Entry 9BIF (X-ray diffraction, 3.09 A resolution); this record covers chains A and C of the 6 polymer chains in the assembly.

== Chain A ==
Molecule: Outer surface protein C
Source organism: Borreliella burgdorferi B31
UniProtKB: Q07337 (OSPC_BORBU); numbering as in UniProt (aligned over 38-201)
Amino-acid sequence (164 residues; each row starts with the number of its first residue):
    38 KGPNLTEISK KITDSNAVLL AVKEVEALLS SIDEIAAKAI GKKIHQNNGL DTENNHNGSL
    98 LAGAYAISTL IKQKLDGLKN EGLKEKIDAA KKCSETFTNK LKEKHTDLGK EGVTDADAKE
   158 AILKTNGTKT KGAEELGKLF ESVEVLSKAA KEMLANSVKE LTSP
Not modelled in the structure: 38-44, 200-201
Metal / ion sites: praseodymium ion: Glu-189 (shared with 2 residues of chain D)
UniProt features mapped onto this chain:
  - natural variant: Asp-51 (D51E: In strain: 2591), Leu-56 (L56V: In strain: 2591), Ala-64 to Ser-67 (sequence variant, change not given here; In strain: 2591), Ile-72 to His-93 (sequence variant, change not given here; In strain: 2591), Ala-103 (A103V: In strain: 2591), Lys-109 to Gln-110 (sequence variant, change not given here; In strain: 2591), Glu-118 to Gly-119 (sequence variant, change not given here; In strain: 2591), Asp-125 to Ala-126 (sequence variant, change not given here; In strain: 2591), Ser-131 to Thr-133 (sequence variant, change not given here; In strain: 2591), Asn-136 (N136D: In strain: 2591), Glu-140 to Asp-144 (sequence variant, change not given here; In strain: 2591), Lys-147 to Val-150 (sequence variant, change not given here; In strain: 2591), 5 further natural variant entries in UniProt
  - mutagenesis: Lys-60 (K60Y: Wild-type virulence in mice, no antibody response in mice, decreased heart colonization-), Glu-61 to Glu-63 (Bacteria are non-infectious in mice, no antibody response in mice, increased affinity for human plasminogen), Glu-61 (E61Q: Bacteria are non-infectious in mice, no antibody response in mice), Glu-63 (E63Q: Wild-type virulence in mice, no antibody response in mice, colonizes organs like wild-type)
What the authors report for this chain:
  - specificity-determining residues: Lys-161, Phe-177

== Chain C ==
Molecule: VH-CH1 domain of B11 Fab
Source organism: Homo sapiens
Notes: antibody fragment or engineered binder
Amino-acid sequence (228 residues; row label = number of the first residue in the row):
     1 QLQLQESGPG LVKPSQTLSL TCTLSGGSIS STSYYWGWIR QPPGSGLEWI GSMYHSGNTY
    61 YKSSLKGRVT ISLDTSRTQF SLRLTSVTAA DTAVYYCARL GDVFNSAMDV WGQGTTVIVS
   121 SASTKGPSVF PLAPSSKSTS GGTAALGCLV KDYFPEPVTV SWNSGALTSG VHTFPAVLQS
   181 SGLYSLSSVV TVPSSSLGTQ TYICNVNHKP SNTKVDKRVE PKSCDKTH
Not modelled in the structure: 136-141, 222-228
Cystine bridges: Cys-22/Cys-97, Cys-148/Cys-204

== How chain A and chain C interact ==
Contacting residue pairs (26; chain A residue first):
  Leu-56(A) / Val-103(C)  hydrophobic
  Lys-60(A) / Ser-31(C)
  Lys-60(A) / Thr-32(C)
  Lys-60(A) / Ser-33(C)  hydrogen bond
  Glu-63(A) / Thr-32(C)  hydrogen bond
  Glu-63(A) / Tyr-54(C)  hydrogen bond
  Glu-63(A) / His-55(C)  salt bridge
  Ala-64(A) / Thr-32(C)
  Asp-70(A) / Arg-77(C)  salt bridge
  Glu-71(A) / Arg-77(C)  salt bridge
  Ala-74(A) / Thr-75(C)
  Lys-161(A) / Ser-56(C)  hydrogen bond (side chain-backbone)
  Phe-177(A) / Ser-56(C)
  Glu-178(A) / Asn-58(C)
  Glu-181(A) / Tyr-54(C)
  Glu-181(A) / Asn-58(C)  hydrogen bond
  Glu-181(A) / Tyr-60(C)  hydrogen bond
  Ser-184(A) / Tyr-54(C)
  Lys-185(A) / Tyr-54(C)
  Lys-188(A) / Ser-33(C)  hydrogen bond
  Lys-188(A) / Trp-36(C)
  Lys-188(A) / Val-103(C)
  Leu-191(A) / Phe-104(C)  hydrophobic
  Ala-192(A) / Val-103(C)
  Ala-192(A) / Phe-104(C)
  Val-195(A) / Phe-104(C)  hydrophobic
Also at the interface, not in a pair above, chain A (19 interface residues in all): Lys-75, Glu-189
Also at the interface, not in a pair above, chain C (15 interface residues in all): Ser-76, Ser-106
From the paper, about this interface:
  - residue pairs: Lys-60(A)/Ser-33(C) (hydrogen bond), Glu-63(A)/Tyr-54(C) (hydrogen bond), Glu-63(A)/His-55(C) (salt bridge), Lys-161(A)/Ser-56(C) (hydrogen bond)
  - epitope / paratope residues, chain A: Ile-49(A), Lys-60(A), Glu-63(A), Lys-161(A), Phe-177(A)
  - epitope / paratope residues, chain C: Ser-33(C), Tyr-54(C), His-55(C)

== Summary ==
19 residues of chain A face 15 of chain C across their interface, with 7 hydrogen bonds and 3 salt bridges.
Polar contacts include Glu-63(A)/His-55(C), Asp-70(A)/Arg-77(C) and Glu-71(A)/Arg-77(C). The paper describes
hydrogen bonds between Lys-60(A) and Ser-33(C), Glu-63(A) and Tyr-54(C) and Lys-161(A) and Ser-56(C); a salt
bridge between Glu-63(A) and His-55(C). The paper reports epitope/paratope residues Ile-49(A), Lys-60(A) and
Ser-33(C) among others; specificity determinants Lys-161(A) and Phe-177(A).
Here chain A is Outer surface protein C (Borreliella burgdorferi B31) and chain C is VH-CH1 domain of B11 Fab
(Homo sapiens). Entry 9BIF (Fab B11-OspCA complex) was determined by X-ray diffraction.
